2D5R - chains A and B; structure by X-ray diffraction, 2.50 A resolution.

== Chain A ==
Molecule: CCR4-NOT transcription complex subunit 7
From: Homo sapiens
Notes: fragment: poly(a) deadenylase
Reference sequence: Q9UIV1 (CNOT7_HUMAN); residues 11-262 here = UniProt positions 11-262
Chain sequence (252 residues; numbered 11 to 262; the number before each row is that of its first residue):
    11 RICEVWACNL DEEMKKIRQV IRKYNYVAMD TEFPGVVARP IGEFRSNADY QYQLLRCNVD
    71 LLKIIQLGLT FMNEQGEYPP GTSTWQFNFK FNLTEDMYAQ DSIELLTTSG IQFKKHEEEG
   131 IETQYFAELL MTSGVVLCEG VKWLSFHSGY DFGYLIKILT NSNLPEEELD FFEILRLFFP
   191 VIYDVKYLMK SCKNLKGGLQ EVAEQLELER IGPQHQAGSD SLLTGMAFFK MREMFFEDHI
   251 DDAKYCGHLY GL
Swiss-Prot annotation at these positions:
  - binding site (a divalent metal cation): Asp40, Glu42, Asp161, Asp230
  - mutagenesis: Asp40 (D40N: Abolishes RNA deadenylase activity), Glu42 (E42Q: Abolishes RNA deadenylase activity), Glu138 (E138K: Abolishes interaction with CNOT1; when associated with Y-142 and K-149), Met141 (M141R: Abolishes interaction with CNOT1), Thr142 (T142Y: Abolishes interaction with CNOT1; when associated with K-138 and K-149), Glu149 (E149K: Abolishes interaction with CNOT1; when associated with K-138 and Y-142), Asp161 (D161N: Abolishes RNA deadenylase activity. Drastically reduces the rate of deadenylation and decay of CBEP3-tethered mRNA), Lys203 (K203A: Abolishes interaction with TOB1), His225 (H225A: Abolishes RNA deadenylase activity), Asp230 (D230N: Abolishes RNA deadenylase activity)
Reported in the primary citation:
  - mutagenesis - K203A: decreased growth with Tob1 protein (chain B)
  - catalytic residues: His225 (proposed by the authors, not directly observed)
  - catalytic residues: Asp40, Glu42, Asp161, Asp230
  - mutagenesis - D40N, E42Q, D161N, H225A, D230N: abolished catalytic activity on A6-RNA
  - mutagenesis - D40N: unchanged binding to Tob1 protein (chain B)
  - mutagenesis - D40N: unchanged growth

== Chain B ==
Molecule: Tob1 protein
From: Homo sapiens
Notes: fragment: btg/tob domain
Reference sequence: P50616 (TOB1_HUMAN); residues 25-139 here correspond to UniProt positions 1-115 (UniProt number = residue number - 24)
Chain sequence (116 residues; row label = number of the first residue in the row):
    24 HMQLEIQVAL NFIISYLYNK LPRRRVNIFG EELERLLKKK YEGHWYPEKP YKGSGFRCIH
    84 IGEKVDPVIE QASKESGLDI DDVRGNLPQD LSVWIDPFEV SYQIGEKGPV KVLYVD
Differences from the reference sequence: expression tag (24)
Swiss-Prot annotation at these positions:
  - region: Val106 to Val116 (Important for nuclear localization)
  - motif: Arg46 to Lys63 (Bipartite nuclear localization signal)
Reported in the primary citation:
  - contacts within the chain: Tyr64-Trp68 (hydrophobic contact)

== Chain A / chain B interface ==
Contacting residue pairs (31; chain A residue first):
  Tyr197(A) - Lys87(B)
  Lys200(A) - Trp117(B)
  Lys200(A) - Glu129(B)
  Ser201(A) - Gly78(B)
  Ser201(A) - Cys81(B)
  Ser201(A) - Trp117(B)  hydrogen bond (backbone-side chain)
  Lys203(A) - Trp117(B)
  Lys203(A) - Glu122(B)  salt bridge
  Lys203(A) - Ser124(B)
  Lys203(A) - Val133(B)
  Met244(A) - Tyr74(B)  hydrophobic
  Met244(A) - Lys75(B)
  Met244(A) - Gly76(B)  hydrogen bond (backbone-backbone)
  Phe245(A) - Tyr74(B)
  Phe245(A) - Gly76(B)
  Phe245(A) - Ser77(B)
  Phe245(A) - Gly78(B)  hydrogen bond (backbone-backbone)
  Phe245(A) - Phe79(B)  hydrogen bond (backbone-backbone)
  Phe246(A) - Gly78(B)
  Phe246(A) - Phe79(B)
  Glu247(A) - Gly66(B)
  Glu247(A) - His67(B)  salt bridge
  Glu247(A) - Tyr69(B)  hydrogen bond
  Glu247(A) - Lys75(B)  salt bridge
  Glu247(A) - Gly76(B)
  Glu247(A) - Phe79(B)
  Lys254(A) - Cys81(B)  hydrogen bond (side chain-backbone)
  Lys254(A) - Lys87(B)
  Lys254(A) - Asp89(B)  salt bridge
  Tyr255(A) - Gly78(B)
  Tyr260(A) - Glu129(B)  hydrogen bond
Interface residues without a listed pair, chain A (15 interface residues in all): Cys202, Glu243, Asp251, His258
Interface residues without a listed pair, chain B (21 interface residues in all): His83, Pro90, Ser115, Asp119
From the paper, about this interface:
  - residue pairs: Lys203(A)-Asp119(B), Glu247(A)-Lys75(B), Tyr260(A)-Glu129(B), Glu122(B)-Lys203(A) (salt bridge)
  - hot spots on chain A (mutagenesis) - K203A: abolished binding to Tob1 protein (chain B)
  - interface residues, chain B: Trp117(B)

== Summary ==
The interface between chain A and chain B involves 15 residues on one side and 21 on the other, with 7
hydrogen bonds and 4 salt bridges. Among the polar pairs are Lys203(A)-Glu122(B), Glu247(A)-His67(B) and
Glu247(A)-Lys75(B). The authors report contacts between Lys203(A) and Asp119(B), Glu247(A) and Lys75(B) and
Tyr260(A) and Glu129(B); a salt bridge between Glu122(B) and Lys203(A). From the paper: catalytic residues
His225(A), Asp40(A) and Glu42(A) among others; D40N, E42Q and D161N of chain A, among others, abolish
catalytic activity on A6-RNA; 6 substitutions were tested in all.
Chain A is CCR4-NOT transcription complex subunit 7 and chain B is Tob1 protein, both from Homo sapiens; the
structure, Crystal Structure of a Tob-hCaf1 Complex, was determined by X-ray diffraction.
